8GQA - chains A and B; structure by X-ray diffraction, 2.29 A resolution.

== Chain A ==
Molecule: Poly-gamma-glutamate synthesis protein (Capsule biosynthesis protein)
From: Streptomyces sp
UniProtKB: A0A4V2TW40 (A0A4V2TW40_9ACTN); residue numbers follow UniProt; this construct covers 1-440
Chain sequence (440 residues; row label = number of the first residue in the row):
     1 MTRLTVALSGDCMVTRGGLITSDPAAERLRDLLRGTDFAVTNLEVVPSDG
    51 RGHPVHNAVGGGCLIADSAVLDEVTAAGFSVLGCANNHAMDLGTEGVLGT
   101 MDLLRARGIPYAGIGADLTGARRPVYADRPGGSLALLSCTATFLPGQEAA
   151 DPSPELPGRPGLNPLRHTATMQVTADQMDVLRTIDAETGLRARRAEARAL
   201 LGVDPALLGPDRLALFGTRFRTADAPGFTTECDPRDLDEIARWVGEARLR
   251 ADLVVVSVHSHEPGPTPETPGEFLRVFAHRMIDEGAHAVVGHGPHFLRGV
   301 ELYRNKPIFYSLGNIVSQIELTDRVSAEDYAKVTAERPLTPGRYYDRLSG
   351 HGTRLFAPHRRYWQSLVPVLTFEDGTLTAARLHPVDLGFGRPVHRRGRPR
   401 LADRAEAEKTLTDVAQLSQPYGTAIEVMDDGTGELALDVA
Not modelled in the structure: 209-210, 440
Sequence notes: conflict Arg-34 (His in A0A4V2TW40), Val-59 (Ala in A0A4V2TW40), Met-101 (Leu in A0A4V2TW40), His-287 (Asp in A0A4V2TW40), Ala-380 (Val in A0A4V2TW40), Ile-425 (Val in A0A4V2TW40)
Bound ions: Ca2+: Glu-44, Asn-87
From the paper describing this entry:
  - Ca2+ coordination: Glu-44, Asn-87, His-259, His-261
  - contacts within the chain: His-88/Asp-91 (hydrogen bond), Asp-11/His-295 (hydrogen bond)
  - Ca2+ coordination through a water molecule: Asp-11, His-88
  - catalytic residues: Asp-11, His-88, Asp-91, His-295 (proposed by the authors, not directly observed)
  - mutagenesis - D11A, E44A, N87A, H88A, D91A: abolished catalytic activity
  - mutagenesis - H259A, H261A: decreased catalytic activity
  - mutagenesis - H295A: decreased stability

== Chain B ==
Molecule: precursor peptide analog MslAdeltaW21
From: Streptomyces sp
UniProtKB: A0A8B2H412 (A0A8B2H412_9ACTN); residues 1-20 here correspond to UniProt positions 22-41 (UniProt number = residue number + 21)
Chain sequence (20 residues; numbered 1 to 20; the number before each row is that of its first residue):
     1 CLGVGSCNDFAGCGYAIVCF
Not modelled in the structure: 1-11
Disulfides: Cys-13/Cys-19

== How chain A and chain B interact ==
Pairs across the interface (25; chain A residue first):
  Ala-58(A) with Phe-20(B)
  Val-59(A) with Cys-13(B), hydrophobic; Ile-17(B); Cys-19(B), hydrogen bond (backbone-backbone); Phe-20(B)
  Gly-60(A) with Cys-19(B); Phe-20(B)
  Gly-61(A) with Phe-20(B)
  Asn-87(A) with Cys-19(B), hydrogen bond (side chain-backbone)
  Thr-142(A) with Cys-19(B)
  Phe-143(A) with Gly-12(B)
  Pro-145(A) with Gly-12(B)
  His-167(A) with Tyr-15(B), hydrogen bond
  Ala-169(A) with Tyr-15(B), hydrophobic
  Phe-228(A) with Tyr-15(B), hydrophobic
  Thr-230(A) with Tyr-15(B)
  His-261(A) with Cys-19(B); Phe-20(B)
  Glu-262(A) with Tyr-15(B)
  Pro-263(A) with Tyr-15(B); Ala-16(B)
  Phe-273(A) with Tyr-15(B)
  His-295(A) with Phe-20(B), hydrogen bond (side chain-backbone)
  Leu-355(A) with Phe-20(B), hydrophobic
  Phe-356(A) with Phe-20(B), hydrophobic
Interface residues without a listed pair, chain A (21 interface residues in all): Leu-144, Gly-293
Interface residues without a listed pair, chain B (8 interface residues in all): Val-18
From the paper, about this interface:
  - pairs named by the authors: Gly-60(A)/Phe-20(B) (hydrogen bond), Phe-228(A)/Tyr-15(B) (pi stacking), His-295(A)/Phe-20(B) (hydrogen bond)

== Overview ==
The interface between chain A and chain B involves 21 residues on one side and 8 on the other, with 4 hydrogen
bonds. Polar pairs include Asn-87(A)/Cys-19(B), His-167(A)/Tyr-15(B) and His-295(A)/Phe-20(B). The authors
report hydrogen bonds between Gly-60(A) and Phe-20(B) and His-295(A) and Phe-20(B); pi stacking between
Phe-228(A) and Tyr-15(B). The paper reports catalytic residues Asp-11(A), His-88(A) and Asp-91(A) among
others; D11A, E44A and N87A of chain A, among others, abolish catalytic activity; 8 substitutions were tested
in all.
Chain A is Poly-gamma-glutamate synthesis protein (Capsule biosynthesis protein) and chain B is precursor
peptide analog MslAdeltaW21, both from Streptomyces sp; the structure, Crystal structure of lasso peptide
epimerase MslH in complexed with precursor peptide analog MslAdeltaW21, was determined by X-ray diffraction
together with 8GQ9, 8GQB, 8ITG and 8ITH from the same study.
